Entry 1OA0 (X-ray diffraction, 1.25 A resolution); this record covers chain A.

Chain A:
Molecule: Prismane protein
Organism: Desulfovibrio desulfuricans
UniProt: Q01770 (PRIS_DESDE); numbering as in UniProt (aligned over 1-544)
Chain sequence (544 residues; row label = number of the first residue in the row):
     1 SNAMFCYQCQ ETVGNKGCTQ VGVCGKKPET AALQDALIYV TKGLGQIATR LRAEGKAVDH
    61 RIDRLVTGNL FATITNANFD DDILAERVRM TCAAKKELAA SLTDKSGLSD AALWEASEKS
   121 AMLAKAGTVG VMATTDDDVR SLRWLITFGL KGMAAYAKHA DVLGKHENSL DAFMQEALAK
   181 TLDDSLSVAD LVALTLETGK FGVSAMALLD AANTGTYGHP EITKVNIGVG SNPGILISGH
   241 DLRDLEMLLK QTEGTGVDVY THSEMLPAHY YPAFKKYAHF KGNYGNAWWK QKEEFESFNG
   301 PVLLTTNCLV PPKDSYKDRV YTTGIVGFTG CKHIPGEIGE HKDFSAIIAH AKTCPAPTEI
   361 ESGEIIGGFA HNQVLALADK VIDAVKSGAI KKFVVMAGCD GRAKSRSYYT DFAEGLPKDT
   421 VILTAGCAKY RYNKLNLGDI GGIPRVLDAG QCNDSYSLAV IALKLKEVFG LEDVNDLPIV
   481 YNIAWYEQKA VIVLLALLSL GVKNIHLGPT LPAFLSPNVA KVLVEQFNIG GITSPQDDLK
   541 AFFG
Ion coordination: 4Fe-4S cluster Fe: C6, C9, C18, C24; fe4-s3 cluster Fe: H240, E264, C308, C399, C427, C452, E487
Small-molecule neighbours:
  - fe4-s3 cluster (SF3): H240, S263, E264, W288, N307, C308, G398, C399, D400, G426, C427, C452, Y486, E487
  - 4Fe-4S cluster (SF4): M4, C6, Y7, Q8, C9, T12, C18, G22, V23, C24, K26, T75
Reported in the primary citation:
  - fe4-s3 cluster coordination: H240, E264, C308, C399, C427, C452, E487
  - conformationally variable residues: C399, E487
  - binding site for fe4-s3 cluster: N307
  - 4Fe-4S cluster coordination: C6, C9, C18, C24
  - binding site for 2-(N-morpholino)-ethanesulfonic acid: K313, D314, K434

In short:
Ligands of chain A: 4Fe-4S cluster and fe4-s3 cluster. The 4Fe-4S cluster Fe site is built by C6, C9, C18 and
C24. From the paper: a binding site for 2-(N-morpholino)-ethanesulfonic acid at K313, D314 and K434; a binding
site for fe4-s3 cluster at N307.
Chain A is Prismane protein (Desulfovibrio desulfuricans); the structure, Reduced hybrid cluster protein from
desulfovibrio desulfuricans X-ray structure at 1.25A resolution, was determined by X-ray diffraction (same
publication as 1OA1).
